8KCB - chains F and J of the 11 polymer chains in the assembly; structure by electron microscopy, 3.17 A resolution.

[Chain F]
Molecule: Histone H3.1
Source organism: Arabidopsis thaliana
Reference sequence: P59226 (H31_ARATH); residues 0-135 here correspond to UniProt positions 1-136 (UniProt number = residue number + 1)
Sequence (136 residues; each row starts with the number of its first residue; numbering starts at 0):
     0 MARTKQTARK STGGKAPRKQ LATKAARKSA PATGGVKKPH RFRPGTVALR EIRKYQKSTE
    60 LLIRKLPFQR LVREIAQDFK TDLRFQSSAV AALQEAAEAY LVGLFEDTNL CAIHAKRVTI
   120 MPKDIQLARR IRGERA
Not modelled in the structure: 0-45
Curated features (UniProtKB/Swiss-Prot):
  - site: Lys14 (Not N6-methylated), Lys27 (Not N6-acetylated), Ala31 (Recognition by ATXR5 and ATXR6), Lys36 (Not N6-acetylated)
  - modified residue: Lys4 (N6,N6,N6-trimethyllysine), Lys9 (N6,N6,N6-trimethyllysine), Ser10 (Phosphoserine), Thr11 (Phosphothreonine), Lys14 (N6-acetyllysine), Lys18 (N6-acetyllysine), Lys23 (N6-acetyllysine), Lys27 (N6,N6,N6-trimethyllysine), Ser28 (Phosphoserine), Lys36 (N6,N6,N6-trimethyllysine)

[Chain J]
Molecule: 170-nt DNA strand
Sequence (170 nucleotides; row label = number of the first residue in the row; numbers below 1 keep their minus sign (DA-31 is residue -31)):
   -31 ATCGCGACAC CGGCACTGGA ACAGGATGTA TATATGTGAC ACGTGCCTGG AGACTAGGGA
    29 GTAATCCCCT TGGCGGTTAA AACGCGGGGG ACAGCGCGTA CGTGCGTTTA AGCGGTGCTA
    89 GAGCTGTCTA CGACCAATTG AGCGGCCTCG GCACCGGGAT TCTCCAGGAT
Not modelled in the structure: -31 to 0, 127-138

[Chain F / chain J interface]
Contacting residue pairs (14):
  Arg63(F) with DA48(J), sugar contact
  Arg72(F) with DT39(J), salt bridge to the phosphate
  Arg83(F) with DT38(J), hydrogen bond to the base; DT39(J), phosphate contact
  Phe84(F) with DT38(J), sugar contact; DT39(J), hydrogen bond to the phosphate
  Gln85(F) with DT38(J), phosphate contact
  Ser86(F) with DT38(J), hydrogen bond to the phosphate
  Arg116(F) with DA59(J), phosphate contact; DC60(J), phosphate contact
  Val117(F) with DA59(J), hydrogen bond to the phosphate
  Thr118(F) with DA59(J), hydrogen bond to the phosphate
  Met120(F) with DA59(J), phosphate contact; DC60(J), phosphate contact
Also at the interface, not in a pair above, chain F (12 interface residues in all): Gln68, Lys122
Also at the interface, not in a pair above, chain J (7 interface residues in all): DA49, DG58

[Summary]
Chain F and chain J form an interface of 12 and 7 residues respectively; the contacts include 5 hydrogen bonds
and 1 salt bridge. Polar pairs include Arg83(F)-DT38(J), Phe84(F)-DT39(J) and Ser86(F)-DT38(J).
Chain F is Histone H3.1 (Arabidopsis thaliana) and chain J is a 170-nt DNA strand; the structure, Complex of
DDM1-nucleosome(H2A) complex with DDM1 bound to SHL2, was determined by electron microscopy (same publication
as 8KCC).
